PDB entry 3FO2 | X-ray diffraction, 2.18 A resolution | chains L and A of the 4 polymer chains in the assembly

Chain L (and A):
Protein: Catalytic antibody Fab 13G5 kappa light chain chimera
From: Mus musculus, Homo sapiens
Notes: antibody fragment or engineered binder; chain A of this document is another copy of the same molecule, construct and numbering; everything in this record applies to it too
Chain sequence (219 residues; row label = number of the first residue in the row):
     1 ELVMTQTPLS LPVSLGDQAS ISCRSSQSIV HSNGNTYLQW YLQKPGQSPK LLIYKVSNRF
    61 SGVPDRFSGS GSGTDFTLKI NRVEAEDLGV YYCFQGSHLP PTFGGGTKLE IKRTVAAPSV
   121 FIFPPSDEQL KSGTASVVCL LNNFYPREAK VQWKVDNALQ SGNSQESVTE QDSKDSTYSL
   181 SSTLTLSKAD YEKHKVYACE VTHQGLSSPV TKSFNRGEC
Disordered / not traced: 217-219
Differences from the reference sequence: engineered mutation Gln39 (Glu in 3FO2)
Disulfides: Cys23-Cys93, Cys139-Cys199
Ligand contacts: BZH (5-[(2-amino-1H-benzimidazol-6-yl)amino]-5-oxopentanoic acid): His31, Phe94, Gly96, Ser97, His98, Leu99, Pro101

How chain L and chain A interact:
Pairs across the interface (10; chain L residue first):
  Glu1(L) - Leu9(A)
  Glu1(L) - Ser10(A)  hydrogen bond
  Val3(L) - Thr5(A)
  Val3(L) - Thr7(A)
  Thr5(L) - Val3(A)
  Thr5(L) - Thr5(A)  hydrogen bond
  Thr7(L) - Val3(A)
  Thr7(L) - Ser26(A)
  Ser26(L) - Thr7(A)
  Ser26(L) - Arg24(A)  hydrogen bond (backbone-side chain)
Other interface residues (no listed pair), chain L (8 interface residues in all): Gln6, Leu9, Arg24
Other interface residues (no listed pair), chain A (9 interface residues in all): Glu1, Gln6

In short:
The interface between chain L and chain A involves 8 residues on one side and 9 on the other, with 3 hydrogen
bonds. Polar contacts include Glu1(L)-Ser10(A), Thr5(L)-Thr5(A) and Ser26(L)-Arg24(A). Ligands of chain L:
compound BZH.
Chain L and chain A are both Catalytic antibody Fab 13G5 kappa light chain chimera (Mus musculus, Homo
sapiens); the structure, Crystal structure of hapten complex of catalytic elimination antibody 13G5
(Glu(L39)Gln mutant), was determined by X-ray diffraction, deposited together with 3FO0 and 3FO1.
